Entry 9UD4 (electron microscopy, 3.31 A resolution); this record covers chains D and E of the 6 polymer chains in the assembly.

[Chain D]
Protein: Na(+)-translocating NADH-quinone reductase subunit D
Source organism: Vibrio cholerae O395
Notes: EC 7.2.1.1
UniProt: A5F5Y6 (NQRD_VIBC3); residue numbers follow UniProt; this construct covers 1-210
Sequence (210 residues; numbered 1 to 210; the number before each row is that of its first residue):
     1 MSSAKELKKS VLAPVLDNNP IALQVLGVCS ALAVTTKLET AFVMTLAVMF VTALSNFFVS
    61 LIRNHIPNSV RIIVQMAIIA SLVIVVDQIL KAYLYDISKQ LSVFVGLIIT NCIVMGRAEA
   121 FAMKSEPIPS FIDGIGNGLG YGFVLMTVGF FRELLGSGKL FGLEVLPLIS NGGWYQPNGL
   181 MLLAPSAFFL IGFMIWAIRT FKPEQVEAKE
Disordered / not traced: 1-6
Ion coordination: 2Fe-2S cluster Fe: Cys29, Cys112 (shared with Cys26(E), Cys120(E) of chain E)
Small-molecule neighbours: 2Fe-2S cluster (FES): Leu26, Gly27, Val28, Cys29, Thr110, Asn111, Cys112

[Chain E]
Protein: Na(+)-translocating NADH-quinone reductase subunit E
Source organism: Vibrio cholerae O395
Notes: EC 7.2.1.1
UniProt: A5F5Y5 (NQRE_VIBC3); residues 1-198 here = UniProt positions 1-198
Sequence (198 residues; each row starts with the number of its first residue):
     1 MEHYISLLVK SIFIENMALS FFLGMCTFLA VSKKVKTSFG LGIAVIVVLT ISVPVNNLVY
    61 NLVLKPDALV EGVDLSFLNF ITFIGVIAAL VQILEMILDR FFPPLYNALG IFLPLITVNC
   121 AIFGGVSFMV QRDYSFAESV VYGFGSGVGW MLAIVALAGI REKMKYSDVP PGLRGLGITF
   181 ITAGLMALGF MSFSGVQL
Ion coordination: 2Fe-2S cluster Fe: Cys26, Cys120 (shared with Cys29(D), Cys112(D) of chain D)
Small-molecule neighbours: 2Fe-2S cluster (FES): Gly24, Met25, Cys26, Val118, Asn119, Cys120

[Interface between chain D and chain E]
Residue-residue contacts - 66 pairs, chain D then chain E:
  Ala22(D) - Leu176(E)
  Val25(D) - Cys26(E)
  Val25(D) - Leu176(E)  hydrophobic
  Gly27(D) - Cys26(E)  hydrogen bond (backbone-side chain)
  Val28(D) - Met25(E)  hydrophobic
  Val28(D) - Cys26(E)  hydrophobic
  Val28(D) - Phe180(E)  hydrophobic
  Cys29(D) - Phe22(E)
  Cys29(D) - Gly24(E)
  Cys29(D) - Met25(E)
  Cys29(D) - Cys120(E)  hydrophobic
  Leu32(D) - Met25(E)  hydrophobic
  Ser69(D) - Gln92(E)  hydrogen bond (backbone-side chain)
  Ile72(D) - Ala88(E)  hydrophobic
  Ile73(D) - Ala88(E)  hydrophobic
  Met76(D) - Ile81(E)
  Met76(D) - Ile84(E)  hydrophobic
  Met76(D) - Val118(E)  hydrophobic
  Ala77(D) - Ile81(E)  hydrophobic
  Ala80(D) - Ile81(E)  hydrophobic
  Ile84(D) - Phe77(E)
  Ile84(D) - Phe80(E)  hydrophobic
  Asp87(D) - Phe80(E)
  Gln88(D) - Phe77(E)
  Val103(D) - Phe128(E)  hydrophobic
  Val103(D) - Gln131(E)
  Phe104(D) - Leu23(E)  hydrophobic
  Gly106(D) - Phe80(E)
  Gly106(D) - Phe123(E)
  Leu107(D) - Leu23(E)  hydrophobic
  Leu107(D) - Phe123(E)  hydrophobic
  Ile109(D) - Phe80(E)  hydrophobic
  Thr110(D) - Ile84(E)
  Thr110(D) - Val118(E)
  Thr110(D) - Cys120(E)  hydrogen bond (backbone-side chain)
  Thr110(D) - Phe123(E)
  Cys112(D) - Cys26(E)  hydrophobic
  Cys112(D) - Val118(E)
  Met115(D) - Val118(E)  hydrophobic
  Leu183(D) - Met191(E)  hydrophobic
  Ala184(D) - Phe22(E)  hydrophobic
  Pro185(D) - Gly184(E)
  Pro185(D) - Leu188(E)
  Pro185(D) - Met191(E)  hydrophobic
  Phe188(D) - Phe22(E)  hydrophobic
  Phe188(D) - Met25(E)  hydrophobic
  Phe188(D) - Phe180(E)
  Phe188(D) - Ala183(E)  hydrophobic
  Phe188(D) - Gly184(E)
  Phe189(D) - Ile181(E)
  Phe189(D) - Gly184(E)
  Ile191(D) - Phe180(E)  hydrophobic
  Gly192(D) - Leu173(E)
  Ile195(D) - Leu176(E)  hydrophobic
  Ile195(D) - Phe180(E)  hydrophobic
  Trp196(D) - Pro170(E)  hydrophobic
  Trp196(D) - Gly172(E)
  Trp196(D) - Leu173(E)  hydrophobic
  Arg199(D) - Gly172(E)
  Arg199(D) - Arg174(E)  hydrogen bond (side chain-backbone)
  Arg199(D) - Leu176(E)
  Val206(D) - Pro171(E)
  Glu207(D) - Arg174(E)  hydrogen bond (backbone-side chain)
  Glu207(D) - Gly175(E)
  Ala208(D) - Arg174(E)
  Lys209(D) - Arg174(E)
Interface residues without a listed pair, chain D (41 interface residues in all): Ile21, Leu26, Leu180, Phe193
Interface residues without a listed pair, chain E (38 interface residues in all): Gly85, Ala89, Thr117, Gly124, Ser127, Ser167, Gly177, Leu185, Ala187

[In short]
41 residues of chain D face 38 of chain E across their interface, with 5 hydrogen bonds. Polar contacts
include Gly27(D)-Cys26(E), Ser69(D)-Gln92(E) and Thr110(D)-Cys120(E). 2Fe-2S cluster is bound between chain D
and chain E. Cys29(D), Cys112(D), Cys26(E) and Cys120(E) form the 2Fe-2S cluster Fe site.
Here chain D is Na(+)-translocating NADH-quinone reductase subunit D and chain E is Na(+)-translocating
NADH-quinone reductase subunit E, both from Vibrio cholerae O395. Entry 9UD4 (Cryo-EM structure of
Na+-translocating NADH-ubiquinone oxidoreductase NqrB-T236Y mutant from Vibrio cholerae reduced by NADH) was
determined by electron microscopy together with 9U5G, 9UD3, 9UD5, 9UD6, 9UD8, 9UD9 and 4 further entries from
the same study.
